PDB entry 6OGD | electron microscopy, 4.40 A resolution (low resolution: residue-level contacts below are approximate; hydrogen-bond / salt-bridge calls are withheld) | chains B and E of the 15 polymer chains in the assembly

== Chain B (and E) ==
Molecule: Toxin subunit YenA2
Source organism: Yersinia entomophaga
Notes: chain E of this document is another copy of the same molecule, construct and numbering; everything in this record applies to it too
Reference sequence: B6A878 (YENA2_YERET); residues 2001-3364 here correspond to UniProt positions 1-1364 (UniProt number = residue number - 2000)
Sequence (1364 residues; each row starts with the number of its first residue):
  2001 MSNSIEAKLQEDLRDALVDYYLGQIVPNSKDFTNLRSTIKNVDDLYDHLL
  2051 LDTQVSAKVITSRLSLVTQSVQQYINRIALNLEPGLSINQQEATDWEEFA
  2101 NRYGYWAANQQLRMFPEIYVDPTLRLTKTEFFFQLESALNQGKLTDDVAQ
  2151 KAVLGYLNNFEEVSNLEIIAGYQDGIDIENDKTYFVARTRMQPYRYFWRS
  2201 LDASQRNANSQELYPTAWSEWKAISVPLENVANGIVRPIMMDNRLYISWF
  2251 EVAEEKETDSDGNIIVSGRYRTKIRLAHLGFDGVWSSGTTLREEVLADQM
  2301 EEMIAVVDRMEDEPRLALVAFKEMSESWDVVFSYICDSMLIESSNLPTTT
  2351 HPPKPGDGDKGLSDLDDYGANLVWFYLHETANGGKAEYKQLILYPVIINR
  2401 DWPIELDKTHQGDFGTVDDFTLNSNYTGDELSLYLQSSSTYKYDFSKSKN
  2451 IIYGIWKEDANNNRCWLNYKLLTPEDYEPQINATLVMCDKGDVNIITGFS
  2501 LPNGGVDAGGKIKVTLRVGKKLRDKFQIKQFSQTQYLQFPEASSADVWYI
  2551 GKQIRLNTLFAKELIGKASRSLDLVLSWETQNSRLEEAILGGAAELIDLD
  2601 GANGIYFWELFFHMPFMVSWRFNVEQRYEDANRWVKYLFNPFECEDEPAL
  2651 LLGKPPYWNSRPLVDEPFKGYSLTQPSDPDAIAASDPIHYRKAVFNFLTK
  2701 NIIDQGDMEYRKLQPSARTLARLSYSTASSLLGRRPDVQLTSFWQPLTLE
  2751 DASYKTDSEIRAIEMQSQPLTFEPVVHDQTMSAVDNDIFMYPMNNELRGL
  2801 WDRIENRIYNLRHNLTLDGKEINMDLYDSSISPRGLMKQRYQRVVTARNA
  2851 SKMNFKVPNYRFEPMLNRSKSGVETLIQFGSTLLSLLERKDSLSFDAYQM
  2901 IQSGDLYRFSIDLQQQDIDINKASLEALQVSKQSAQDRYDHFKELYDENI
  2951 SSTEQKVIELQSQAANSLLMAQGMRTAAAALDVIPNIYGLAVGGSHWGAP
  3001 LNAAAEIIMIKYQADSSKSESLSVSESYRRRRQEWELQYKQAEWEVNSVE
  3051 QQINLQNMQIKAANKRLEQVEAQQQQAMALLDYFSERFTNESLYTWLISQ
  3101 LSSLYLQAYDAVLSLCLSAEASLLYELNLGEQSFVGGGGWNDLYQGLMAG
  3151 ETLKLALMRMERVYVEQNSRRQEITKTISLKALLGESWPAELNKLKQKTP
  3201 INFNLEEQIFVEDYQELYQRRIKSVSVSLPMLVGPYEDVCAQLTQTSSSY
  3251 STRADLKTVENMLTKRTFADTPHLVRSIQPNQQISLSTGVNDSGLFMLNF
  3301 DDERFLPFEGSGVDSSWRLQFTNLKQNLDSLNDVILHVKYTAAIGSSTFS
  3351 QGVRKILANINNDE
Not modelled in the structure: 2333-2522, 2735-2794, 3258-3272, 3344-3364
From the paper describing this entry:
  - self-association interface (contacts with another copy of this molecule): Arg2244 to His2278, Leu2990, His2996

== How chain B and chain E interact ==
Residue-residue contacts - 169 pairs, chain B then chain E:
  Leu2154(B) - Phe2281(E)
  Leu2157(B) - Phe2281(E)
  Asn2158(B) - Gly2280(E)
  Asn2158(B) - Phe2281(E)
  Glu2161(B) - Phe2281(E)
  Met2191(B) - Ser2287(E)
  Met2191(B) - Thr2289(E)
  Gln2192(B) - Thr2289(E)
  Ile2264(B) - Ser2260(E)
  Arg2570(B) - Asp2242(E)
  Arg2570(B) - Asn2243(E)
  Glu2629(B) - Glu2097(E)
  Phe2642(B) - Ala2079(E)
  Glu2643(B) - Gln2090(E)
  Cys2644(B) - Leu2082(E)
  Cys2644(B) - Ser2087(E)
  Glu2645(B) - Ser2087(E)
  Glu2645(B) - Ile2088(E)
  Glu2645(B) - Gln2090(E)
  Asp2646(B) - Gln2090(E)
  Arg2722(B) - Tyr2046(E)
  Arg2722(B) - Asp2052(E)
  Arg2722(B) - Gln2073(E)
  Leu2723(B) - Gln2069(E)
  Leu2723(B) - Gln2072(E)
  Leu2723(B) - Asn2076(E)
  Leu2723(B) - Arg2102(E)
  Ser2726(B) - Tyr2046(E)
  Ser2726(B) - Leu2080(E)
  Thr2727(B) - Asn2076(E)
  Thr2727(B) - Leu2080(E)
  Ser2730(B) - Leu2080(E)
  Arg2734(B) - Asp2043(E)
  Arg2812(B) - Val2055(E)
  Arg2812(B) - Ser2056(E)
  Tyr2827(B) - Asp2919(E)
  Tyr2827(B) - Lys2922(E)
  Tyr2827(B) - Ala2923(E)
  Tyr2827(B) - Glu2926(E)
  Ser2829(B) - Asp2919(E)
  Ser2830(B) - Gln2916(E)
  Ser2830(B) - Asp2919(E)
  Pro2833(B) - Asp2912(E)
  Arg2834(B) - Arg2908(E)
  Arg2834(B) - Ile2911(E)
  Arg2834(B) - Asp2912(E)
  Gly2835(B) - Arg2908(E)
  Leu2836(B) - Arg2908(E)
  Met2837(B) - Met3078(E)
  Arg2843(B) - Ser3085(E)
  Arg2843(B) - Asn3090(E)
  Leu2884(B) - Leu3097(E)
  Leu2887(B) - Phe3088(E)
  Glu2888(B) - Arg2889(E)
  Glu2888(B) - Arg3087(E)
  Asp2891(B) - Arg3087(E)
  Asp2891(B) - Phe3088(E)
  Asp2891(B) - Thr3089(E)
  Ser2892(B) - Arg3087(E)
  Ser2894(B) - Tyr3083(E)
  Phe2895(B) - Phe3084(E)
  Tyr2898(B) - Tyr3083(E)
  Gln2902(B) - Gln3076(E)
  Leu2906(B) - Gln3073(E)
  Leu2906(B) - Gln3076(E)
  Phe2909(B) - Gln3069(E)
  Asp2912(B) - Lys3065(E)
  Leu2913(B) - Ala3062(E)
  Leu2913(B) - Lys3065(E)
  Leu2913(B) - Arg3066(E)
  Leu2913(B) - Gln3069(E)
  Gln2916(B) - Met3058(E)
  Gln2916(B) - Lys3065(E)
  Asp2919(B) - Met3058(E)
  Ile2920(B) - Met3058(E)
  Ile2920(B) - Gln3059(E)
  Ala2923(B) - Leu3055(E)
  Val2930(B) - Trp3044(E)
  Val2930(B) - Ser3048(E)
  Gln2933(B) - Trp3044(E)
  Ser2934(B) - Gln3041(E)
  Ser2934(B) - Glu3045(E)
  Asp2937(B) - Gln3041(E)
  Arg2938(B) - Gln3041(E)
  His2941(B) - Leu3037(E)
  Leu2945(B) - Gln3033(E)
  Asn2949(B) - Arg3030(E)
  Ser2951(B) - Arg3029(E)
  Thr2953(B) - Leu3022(E)
  Thr2953(B) - Arg3029(E)
  Glu2954(B) - Glu3026(E)
  Glu2954(B) - Arg3029(E)
  Glu2954(B) - Arg3030(E)
  Lys2956(B) - Leu3022(E)
  Val2957(B) - Ser3019(E)
  Val2957(B) - Leu3022(E)
  Val2957(B) - Ser3023(E)
  Leu2960(B) - Asp3015(E)
  Leu2960(B) - Ser3016(E)
  Leu2960(B) - Lys3018(E)
  Gln2961(B) - Ser3019(E)
  Met2970(B) - Ala3005(E)
  Met2970(B) - Met3009(E)
  Gly2973(B) - Leu3001(E)
  Met2974(B) - Asn3002(E)
  Thr2976(B) - Leu3001(E)
  Ala2977(B) - Gly2998(E)
  Ala2977(B) - Asn3002(E)
  Ala2980(B) - Trp2997(E)
  Leu2981(B) - His2996(E)
  Leu2981(B) - Trp2997(E)
  Leu2981(B) - Gly2998(E)
  Ile2984(B) - Trp2997(E)
  Pro2985(B) - Trp2997(E)
  Asn2986(B) - Gly2994(E)
  Asn2986(B) - Trp2997(E)
  Ile2987(B) - Ala2991(E)
  Leu2990(B) - Leu2990(E)
  Gln3013(B) - Tyr3012(E)
  Ser3017(B) - Tyr3012(E)
  Arg3031(B) - Glu3026(E)
  Arg3031(B) - Arg3030(E)
  Tyr3144(B) - Leu3093(E)
  Tyr3144(B) - Trp3096(E)
  Leu3147(B) - Trp3096(E)
  Met3148(B) - Gln3100(E)
  Met3148(B) - Leu3101(E)
  Met3148(B) - Leu3104(E)
  Lys3154(B) - Thr2875(E)
  Leu3155(B) - Phe2879(E)
  Leu3155(B) - Leu3104(E)
  Leu3155(B) - Gln3107(E)
  Leu3155(B) - Ala3108(E)
  Met3158(B) - Ala3108(E)
  Glu3161(B) - Arg2868(E)
  Arg3162(B) - Ala3111(E)
  Arg3162(B) - Ser3114(E)
  Val3165(B) - Asn2859(E)
  Val3165(B) - Tyr2860(E)
  Val3165(B) - Met2865(E)
  Glu3166(B) - Asn2859(E)
  Asn3168(B) - Arg3304(E)
  Ser3169(B) - Gln3282(E)
  Ser3169(B) - Arg3304(E)
  Arg3170(B) - Gln3282(E)
  Arg3170(B) - Asp3302(E)
  Arg3170(B) - Arg3304(E)
  Arg3170(B) - Phe3305(E)
  Arg3171(B) - Ile3278(E)
  Gln3172(B) - Arg3276(E)
  Gln3172(B) - Ser3277(E)
  Gln3172(B) - Ile3278(E)
  Glu3173(B) - Phe3296(E)
  Glu3173(B) - Met3297(E)
  Thr3175(B) - Ser3287(E)
  Asp3213(B) - Asn3323(E)
  Tyr3214(B) - Cys3240(E)
  Tyr3214(B) - Leu3286(E)
  Tyr3214(B) - Asn3323(E)
  Gln3215(B) - Cys3240(E)
  Gln3215(B) - Thr3322(E)
  Gln3215(B) - Asn3323(E)
  Glu3216(B) - Arg3276(E)
  Leu3217(B) - Val3275(E)
  Tyr3218(B) - Val3275(E)
  Phe3300(B) - Met3297(E)
  Ala3342(B) - Ile3278(E)
  Ala3343(B) - Arg3276(E)
  Ala3343(B) - Ser3277(E)
Also at the interface, not in a pair above, chain B (129 interface residues in all): Glu2255, Thr2258, Asn2263, Ile2565, Pro2641, Glu2647, Leu2720, His2813, Asn2814, Leu2815, Ser2832, Gln2839, Val2845, Ser2910, Ser2924, Ala2927, Ile2950, Gln2963, Ala2964, Asn2966, Ala2971, Tyr2988, Asn3141, Glu3151, Thr3152, Ile3174
Also at the interface, not in a pair above, chain E (135 interface residues in all): Asn2041, Lys2058, Val2059, Asn2089, Ala2093, Trp2096, Arg2244, Asp2282, Thr2290, Gln2915, Tyr2988, Gly2989, Val2992, Ile3008, Gln3013, Gln3051, Glu3068, Ala3072, Leu3080, Leu3081, Ser3092, Tyr3094, Leu3115, Ala3241, Gln3242, Ser3285, Leu3298, Leu3306

== Overview ==
129 residues of chain B face 135 of chain E across their interface. From the paper: a self-association
interface involving Arg2244(B), Leu2990(B) and His2996(B).
Chain B and chain E are both Toxin subunit YenA2 (Yersinia entomophaga); the structure, Cryo-EM structure of
YenTcA in its prepore state, was determined by electron microscopy.
